4UIJ - chain A; structure by X-ray diffraction, 2.70 A resolution.

Chain A:
Molecule: Btb/poz domain-containing adapter for CUL3-mediated rhoa degradation protein 1
Organism: Homo sapiens
Notes: fragment: btb domain
Reference sequence: Q8WZ19 (BACD1_HUMAN); numbering as in UniProt (aligned over 27-144)
Sequence (141 residues; each row starts with the number of its first residue):
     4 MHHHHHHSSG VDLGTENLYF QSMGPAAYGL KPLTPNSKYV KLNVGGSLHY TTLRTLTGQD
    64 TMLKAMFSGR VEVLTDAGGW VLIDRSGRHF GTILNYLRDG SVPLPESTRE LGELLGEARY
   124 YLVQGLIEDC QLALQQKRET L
Not modelled in the structure: 4-39, 144
Differences from the reference sequence: expression tag (4-26)
Swiss-Prot annotation at these positions:
  - mutagenesis: V84 to I86 (Abolishes interaction with CUL3 and induces abnormal actin stress fibers)

Summary:
Curated annotation (UniProt) lists 3 mutagenesis sites.
Chain A is Btb/poz domain-containing adapter for CUL3-mediated rhoa degradation protein 1 (Homo sapiens); the
structure, Crystal structure of the BTB domain of KCTD13, was determined by X-ray diffraction (same
publication as 5FTA, 5A15, 5A6R and 4CRH).
